Entry 8WFN (electron microscopy, 4.48 A resolution (low resolution: residue-level contacts below are approximate; hydrogen-bond / salt-bridge calls are withheld)); this record covers chains B and C of the 8 polymer chains in the assembly.

# Chain B
Name: SIR2-like domain-containing protein
From: Bacillus subtilis
Sequence (1005 residues; row label = number of the first residue in the row):
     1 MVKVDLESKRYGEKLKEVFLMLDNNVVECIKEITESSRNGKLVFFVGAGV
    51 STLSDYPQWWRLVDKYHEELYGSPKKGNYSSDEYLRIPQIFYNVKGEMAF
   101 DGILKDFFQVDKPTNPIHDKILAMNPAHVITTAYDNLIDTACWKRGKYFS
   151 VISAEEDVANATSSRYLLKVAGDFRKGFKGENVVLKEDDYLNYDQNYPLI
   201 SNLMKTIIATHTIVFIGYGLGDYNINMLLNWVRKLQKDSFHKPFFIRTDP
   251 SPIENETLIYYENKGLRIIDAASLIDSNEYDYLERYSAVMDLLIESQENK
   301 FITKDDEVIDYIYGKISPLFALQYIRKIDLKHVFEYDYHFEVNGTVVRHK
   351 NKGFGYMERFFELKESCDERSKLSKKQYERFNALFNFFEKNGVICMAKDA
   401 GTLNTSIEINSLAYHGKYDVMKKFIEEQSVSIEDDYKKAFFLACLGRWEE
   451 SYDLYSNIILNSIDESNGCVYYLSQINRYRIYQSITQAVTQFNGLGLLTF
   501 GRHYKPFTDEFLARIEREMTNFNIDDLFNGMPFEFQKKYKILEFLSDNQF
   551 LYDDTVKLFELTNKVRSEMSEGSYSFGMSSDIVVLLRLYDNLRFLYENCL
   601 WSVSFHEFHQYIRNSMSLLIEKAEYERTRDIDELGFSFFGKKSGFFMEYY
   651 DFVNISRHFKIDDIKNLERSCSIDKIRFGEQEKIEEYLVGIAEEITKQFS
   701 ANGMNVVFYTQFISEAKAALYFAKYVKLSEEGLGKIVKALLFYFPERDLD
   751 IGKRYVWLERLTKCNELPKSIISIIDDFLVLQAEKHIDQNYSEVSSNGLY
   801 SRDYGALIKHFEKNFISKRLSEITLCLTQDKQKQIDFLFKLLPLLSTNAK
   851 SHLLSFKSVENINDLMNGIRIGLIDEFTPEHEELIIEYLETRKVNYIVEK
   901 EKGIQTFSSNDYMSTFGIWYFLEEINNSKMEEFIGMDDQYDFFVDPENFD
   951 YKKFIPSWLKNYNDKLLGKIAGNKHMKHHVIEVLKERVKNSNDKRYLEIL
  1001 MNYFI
Unresolved in the structure: 1-21, 547, 639-641, 831, 844-846

# Chain C
Name: tail tube protein(TTP)
From: Bacillus subtilis
Sequence (264 residues; each row starts with the number of its first residue):
     1 MKTVIQDTADVYFKRKSDGKLVFTAEAQTASFSQAISEEKLRGGIGNKPL
    51 YILKSEKEINLTVKNAFFDLEWLAMTQGETIQEETKVKVFDREHGLIVDD
   101 TNKVTLKGKPVSDVTFYNKKGLTYKIAVSTDGTYTIPTAFAAAKDKLTAV
   151 YQIEKVGRRLAIKASKFSERYEVEYRTIAYNPDTEEVYSDIYIQFPNVSP
   201 SGEFEMSLENGNALAPEIKFEALADTDTDEMAVVIEASRDENTAAPVEDT
   251 TGSTQSSDLGGTTE
Unresolved in the structure: 1-3, 35-50, 75-167, 181-189, 210-216, 237-264

# Chain B / chain C interface
Pairs across the interface - 52 pairs, chain B then chain C:
  Arg480(B) - Leu208(C)
  Ser484(B) - Met206(C)
  Gln487(B) - Met206(C)
  Gln487(B) - Ser207(C)
  Ala488(B) - Phe204(C)
  Gln491(B) - Glu203(C)
  Gln491(B) - Phe204(C)
  Gln491(B) - Glu205(C)
  Leu498(B) - Val22(C)
  Leu498(B) - Phe23(C)
  Leu498(B) - Phe68(C)
  Leu498(B) - Tyr171(C)
  His503(B) - Leu73(C)
  Asn548(B) - Leu208(C)
  Ser604(B) - Met206(C)
  Phe605(B) - Met206(C)
  Phe605(B) - Ser207(C)
  Phe605(B) - Leu208(C)
  His606(B) - Met206(C)
  Glu607(B) - Ser207(C)
  Glu607(B) - Leu208(C)
  Thr710(B) - Phe204(C)
  Glu793(B) - Thr226(C)
  Val794(B) - Asn197(C)
  Val794(B) - Ala224(C)
  Ser795(B) - Ala224(C)
  Ser796(B) - Lys57(C)
  Ser796(B) - Ala222(C)
  Ser796(B) - Ala224(C)
  Asn797(B) - Glu56(C)
  Tyr800(B) - Asp225(C)
  Tyr800(B) - Thr226(C)
  Gly903(B) - Val234(C)
  Gly903(B) - Ile235(C)
  Gly903(B) - Glu236(C)
  Ile904(B) - Val234(C)
  Gln905(B) - Val234(C)
  Thr906(B) - Ala232(C)
  Thr906(B) - Val233(C)
  Thr906(B) - Val234(C)
  Phe907(B) - Ala232(C)
  Ser908(B) - Asp229(C)
  Ser908(B) - Glu230(C)
  Ser909(B) - Asp229(C)
  Ser909(B) - Glu230(C)
  Ser909(B) - Met231(C)
  Asn910(B) - Thr228(C)
  Asn910(B) - Asp229(C)
  Thr915(B) - Leu53(C)
  Trp919(B) - Tyr51(C)
  Trp919(B) - Ile52(C)
  Asn961(B) - Ser55(C)
Other interface residues (no listed pair), chain B (41 interface residues in all): Gly494, Leu495, Leu497, Thr499, Phe550, Trp601, Ser792, Lys840, Asn863, Arg870, Leu922
Other interface residues (no listed pair), chain C (36 interface residues in all): Trp72, Pro200, Gly202, Leu223, Asp227

# Overview
Chain B and chain C form an interface of 41 and 36 residues respectively.
Here chain B is SIR2-like domain-containing protein and chain C is tail tube protein(TTP), both from Bacillus
subtilis. Entry 8WFN (Cryo-EM structure of DSR2-TTP) was determined by electron microscopy.
